PDB entry 7WT7 | electron microscopy, 3.40 A resolution | chains A and C of the 5 polymer chains in the assembly

Chain A:
Name: Spike glycoprotein
From: Severe acute respiratory syndrome coronavirus 2
Reference sequence: P0DTC2 (SPIKE_SARS2); aligned to UniProt positions 1-1270 over residues 1-1270 (the alignment contains insertions or deletions, so no single offset holds)
Amino-acid sequence (1270 residues; row label = number of the first residue in the row; note: 2 numbers in that range are skipped by the numbering (no residue carries them; nothing is unmodelled there); a row labelled like 250A-250B holds insertion residues (250A, then the next letters in order)):
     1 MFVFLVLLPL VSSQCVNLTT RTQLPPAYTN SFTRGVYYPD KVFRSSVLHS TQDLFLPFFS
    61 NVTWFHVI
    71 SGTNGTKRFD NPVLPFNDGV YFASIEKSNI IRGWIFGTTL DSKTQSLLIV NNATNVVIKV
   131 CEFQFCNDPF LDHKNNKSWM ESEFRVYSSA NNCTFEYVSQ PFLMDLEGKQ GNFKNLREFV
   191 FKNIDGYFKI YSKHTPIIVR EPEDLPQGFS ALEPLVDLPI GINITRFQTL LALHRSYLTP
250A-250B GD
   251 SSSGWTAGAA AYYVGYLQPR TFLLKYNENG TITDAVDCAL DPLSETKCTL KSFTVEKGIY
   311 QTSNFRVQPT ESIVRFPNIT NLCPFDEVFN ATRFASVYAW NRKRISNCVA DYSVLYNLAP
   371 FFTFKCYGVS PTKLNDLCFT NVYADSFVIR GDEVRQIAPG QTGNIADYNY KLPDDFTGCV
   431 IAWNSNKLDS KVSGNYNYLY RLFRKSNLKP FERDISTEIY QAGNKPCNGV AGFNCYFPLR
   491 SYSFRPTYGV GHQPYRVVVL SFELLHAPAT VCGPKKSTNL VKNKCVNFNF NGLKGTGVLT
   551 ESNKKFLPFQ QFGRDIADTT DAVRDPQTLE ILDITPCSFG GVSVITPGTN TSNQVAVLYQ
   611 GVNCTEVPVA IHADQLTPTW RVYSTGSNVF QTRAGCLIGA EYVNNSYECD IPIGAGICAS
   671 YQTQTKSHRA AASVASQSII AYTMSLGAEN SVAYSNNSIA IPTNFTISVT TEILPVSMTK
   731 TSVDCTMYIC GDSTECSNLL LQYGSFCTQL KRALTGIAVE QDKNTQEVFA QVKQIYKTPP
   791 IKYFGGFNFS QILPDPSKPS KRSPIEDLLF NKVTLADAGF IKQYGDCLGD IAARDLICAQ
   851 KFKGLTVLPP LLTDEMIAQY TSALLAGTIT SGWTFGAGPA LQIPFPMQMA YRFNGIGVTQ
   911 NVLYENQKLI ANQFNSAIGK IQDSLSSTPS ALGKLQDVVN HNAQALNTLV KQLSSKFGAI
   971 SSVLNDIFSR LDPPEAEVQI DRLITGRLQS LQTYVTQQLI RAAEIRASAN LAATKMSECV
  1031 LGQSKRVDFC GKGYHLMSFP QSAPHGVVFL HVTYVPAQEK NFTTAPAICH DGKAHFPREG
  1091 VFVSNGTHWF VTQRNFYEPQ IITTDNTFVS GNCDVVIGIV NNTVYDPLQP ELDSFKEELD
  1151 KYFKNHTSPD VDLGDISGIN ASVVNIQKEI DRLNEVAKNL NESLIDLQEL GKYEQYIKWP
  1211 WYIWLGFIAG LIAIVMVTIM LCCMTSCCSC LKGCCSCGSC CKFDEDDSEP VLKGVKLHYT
Not modelled in the structure: 1-13, 71-76, 243-250, 250A-250B, 674-685, 826-845, 1160-1270
Construct notes: variant Val67 (Ala in P0DTC2), Ile95 (Thr in P0DTC2), Asp142 (Gly in P0DTC2), Ile208 (Leu212 in P0DTC2), Asp336 (Gly339 in P0DTC2), Leu368 (Ser371 in P0DTC2), Pro370 (Ser373 in P0DTC2), Phe372 (Ser375 in P0DTC2), Asn414 (Lys417 in P0DTC2), Lys437 (Asn440 in P0DTC2), Ser443 (Gly446 in P0DTC2), Asn474 (Ser477 in P0DTC2), Lys475 (Thr478 in P0DTC2), Ala481 (Glu484 in P0DTC2), Arg490 (Gln493 in P0DTC2), Ser493 (Gly496 in P0DTC2), Arg495 (Gln498 in P0DTC2), Tyr498 (Asn501 in P0DTC2), His502 (Tyr505 in P0DTC2), Lys544 (Thr547 in P0DTC2), Gly611 (Asp614 in P0DTC2), Tyr652 (His655 in P0DTC2), Lys676 (Asn679 in P0DTC2), His678 (Pro681 in P0DTC2), Ala680 (Arg683 in P0DTC2), Ala682 (Arg685 in P0DTC2), Lys761 (Asn764 in P0DTC2), Tyr793 (Asp796 in P0DTC2), Lys853 (Asn856 in P0DTC2), His951 (Gln954 in P0DTC2), Lys966 (Asn969 in P0DTC2), Phe978 (Leu981 in P0DTC2); insertion (211-213); engineered mutation Pro814 (Phe817 in P0DTC2), Pro889 (Ala892 in P0DTC2), Pro896 (Ala899 in P0DTC2), Pro939 (Ala942 in P0DTC2), Pro983 (Lys986 in P0DTC2), Pro984 (Val987 in P0DTC2)
Cystine bridges: Cys15-Cys136, Cys131-Cys163, Cys288-Cys298, Cys333-Cys358, Cys376-Cys429, Cys388-Cys522, Cys477-Cys485, Cys614-Cys646, Cys659-Cys668, Cys735-Cys757, Cys740-Cys746, Cys1029-Cys1040, Cys1079-Cys1123
Covalently attached groups: N-acetylglucosamine (NAG) linked to Asn17, Asn61, Asn145, Asn233, Asn340, Asn600, Asn613, Asn654, Asn706, Asn714, Asn798, Asn1071, Asn1095, Asn1131
Ligand contacts: N-acetylglucosamine (NAG; 2-acetamido-2-deoxy-beta-D-glucopyranose): Arg454, Asn457, Lys459, Glu462

Chain C:
Name: Spike glycoprotein
From: Severe acute respiratory syndrome coronavirus 2
Reference sequence: P0DTC2 (SPIKE_SARS2); aligned to UniProt positions 1-1270 over residues 1-1268 (the alignment contains insertions or deletions, so no single offset holds)
Amino-acid sequence (1270 residues; each row starts with the number of its first residue; note: 2 numbers in that range are skipped by the numbering (no residue carries them; nothing is unmodelled there); a row labelled like 248A-248D holds insertion residues (248A, then the next letters in order)):
     1 MFVFLVLLPL VSSQCVNLTT RTQLPPAYTN SFTRGVYYPD KVFRSSVLHS TQDLFLPFFS
    61 NVTWFHVI
    71 SGTNGTKRFD NPVLPFNDGV YFASIEKSNI IRGWIFGTTL DSKTQSLLIV NNATNVVIKV
   131 CEFQFCNDPF LDHKNNKSWM ESEFRVYSSA NNCTFEYVSQ PFLMDLEGKQ GNFKNLREFV
   191 FKNIDGYFKI YSKHTPIIVR EPEDLPQGFS ALEPLVDLPI GINITRFQTL LALHRSYL
248A-248D TPGD
   249 SSSGWTAGAA AYYVGYLQPR TFLLKYNENG TITDAVDCAL DPLSETKCTL KSFTVEKGIY
   309 QTSNFRVQPT ESIVRFPNIT NLCPFDEVFN ATRFASVYAW NRKRISNCVA DYSVLYNLAP
   369 FFTFKCYGVS PTKLNDLCFT NVYADSFVIR GDEVRQIAPG QTGNIADYNY KLPDDFTGCV
   429 IAWNSNKLDS KVSGNYNYLY RLFRKSNLKP FERDISTEIY QAGNKPCNGV AGFNCYFPLR
   489 SYSFRPTYGV GHQPYRVVVL SFELLHAPAT VCGPKKSTNL VKNKCVNFNF NGLKGTGVLT
   549 ESNKKFLPFQ QFGRDIADTT DAVRDPQTLE ILDITPCSFG GVSVITPGTN TSNQVAVLYQ
   609 GVNCTEVPVA IHADQLTPTW RVYSTGSNVF QTRAGCLIGA EYVNNSYECD IPIGAGICAS
   669 YQTQTKSHRA AASVASQSII AYTMSLGAEN SVAYSNNSIA IPTNFTISVT TEILPVSMTK
   729 TSVDCTMYIC GDSTECSNLL LQYGSFCTQL KRALTGIAVE QDKNTQEVFA QVKQIYKTPP
   789 IKYFGGFNFS QILPDPSKPS KRSPIEDLLF NKVTLADAGF IKQYGDCLGD IAARDLICAQ
   849 KFKGLTVLPP LLTDEMIAQY TSALLAGTIT SGWTFGAGPA LQIPFPMQMA YRFNGIGVTQ
   909 NVLYENQKLI ANQFNSAIGK IQDSLSSTPS ALGKLQDVVN HNAQALNTLV KQLSSKFGAI
   969 SSVLNDIFSR LDPPEAEVQI DRLITGRLQS LQTYVTQQLI RAAEIRASAN LAATKMSECV
  1029 LGQSKRVDFC GKGYHLMSFP QSAPHGVVFL HVTYVPAQEK NFTTAPAICH DGKAHFPREG
  1089 VFVSNGTHWF VTQRNFYEPQ IITTDNTFVS GNCDVVIGIV NNTVYDPLQP ELDSFKEELD
  1149 KYFKNHTSPD VDLGDISGIN ASVVNIQKEI DRLNEVAKNL NESLIDLQEL GKYEQYIKWP
  1209 WYIWLGFIAG LIAIVMVTIM LCCMTSCCSC LKGCCSCGSC CKFDEDDSEP VLKGVKLHYT
Not modelled in the structure: 1-13, 71-76, 243-248, 248A-248D, 672-683, 824-843, 1158-1268
Construct notes: variant Val67 (Ala in P0DTC2), Ile95 (Thr in P0DTC2), Asp142 (Gly in P0DTC2), Ile208 (Leu212 in P0DTC2), Asp334 (Gly339 in P0DTC2), Leu366 (Ser371 in P0DTC2), Pro368 (Ser373 in P0DTC2), Phe370 (Ser375 in P0DTC2), Asn412 (Lys417 in P0DTC2), Lys435 (Asn440 in P0DTC2), Ser441 (Gly446 in P0DTC2), Asn472 (Ser477 in P0DTC2), Lys473 (Thr478 in P0DTC2), Ala479 (Glu484 in P0DTC2), Arg488 (Gln493 in P0DTC2), Ser491 (Gly496 in P0DTC2), Arg493 (Gln498 in P0DTC2), Tyr496 (Asn501 in P0DTC2), His500 (Tyr505 in P0DTC2), Lys542 (Thr547 in P0DTC2), Gly609 (Asp614 in P0DTC2), Tyr650 (His655 in P0DTC2), Lys674 (Asn679 in P0DTC2), His676 (Pro681 in P0DTC2), Ala678 (Arg683 in P0DTC2), Ala680 (Arg685 in P0DTC2), Lys759 (Asn764 in P0DTC2), Tyr791 (Asp796 in P0DTC2), Lys851 (Asn856 in P0DTC2), His949 (Gln954 in P0DTC2), Lys964 (Asn969 in P0DTC2), Phe976 (Leu981 in P0DTC2); insertion (211-213); engineered mutation Pro812 (Phe817 in P0DTC2), Pro887 (Ala892 in P0DTC2), Pro894 (Ala899 in P0DTC2), Pro937 (Ala942 in P0DTC2), Pro981 (Lys986 in P0DTC2), Pro982 (Val987 in P0DTC2)
Cystine bridges: Cys15-Cys136, Cys131-Cys163, Cys286-Cys296, Cys331-Cys356, Cys374-Cys427, Cys386-Cys520, Cys475-Cys483, Cys612-Cys644, Cys657-Cys666, Cys733-Cys755, Cys738-Cys744, Cys1027-Cys1038, Cys1077-Cys1121
Covalently attached groups: N-acetylglucosamine (NAG) linked to Asn17, Asn61, Asn122, Asn145, Asn233, Asn326, Asn338, Asn598, Asn611, Asn652, Asn704, Asn712, Asn796, Asn1069, Asn1093, Asn1129
Ligand contacts: N-acetylglucosamine (NAG; 2-acetamido-2-deoxy-beta-D-glucopyranose): Ile789, Lys790, Tyr791, Phe792

Chain A / chain C interface:
Contacting residue pairs (152; chain A residue first):
  Gln311(A) - Lys759(C)  hydrogen bond
  Asn314(A) - Asp732(C)  hydrogen bond
  Arg316(A) - Met735(C)  hydrogen bond
  Arg352(A) - Tyr197(C)  hydrogen bond
  Arg352(A) - Pro229(C)
  Gly378(A) - Arg978(C)
  Val379(A) - Arg978(C)
  Ser380(A) - Arg978(C)  hydrogen bond (backbone-backbone)
  Ser380(A) - Leu979(C)
  Ser380(A) - Asp980(C)
  Lys383(A) - Phe976(C)  hydrogen bond (side chain-backbone)
  Lys383(A) - Ser977(C)
  Lys383(A) - Leu979(C)  hydrogen bond (side chain-backbone)
  Lys383(A) - Asp980(C)
  Leu387(A) - Arg978(C)
  Tyr393(A) - Tyr197(C)
  Tyr393(A) - Pro229(C)
  Asp402(A) - Tyr375(C)
  Gly413(A) - Thr380(C)
  Asn414(A) - Thr380(C)  hydrogen bond
  Phe453(A) - Tyr364(C)  hydrophobic
  Pro460(A) - Asp195(C)
  Pro460(A) - Gly196(C)
  Phe461(A) - Asp195(C)
  Phe461(A) - Gly196(C)
  Phe461(A) - Gly231(C)
  Arg463(A) - Ile230(C)  hydrogen bond (side chain-backbone)
  Arg463(A) - Gly231(C)  hydrogen bond (backbone-backbone)
  Ile465(A) - Gln115(C)
  Phe483(A) - Asn365(C)
  Asn484(A) - Asn365(C)
  Tyr486(A) - Tyr364(C)  hydrogen bond (side chain-backbone)
  Tyr486(A) - Asn365(C)  hydrogen bond
  Arg490(A) - Phe369(C)
  Arg490(A) - Phe370(C)  hydrogen bond (side chain-backbone)
  Thr497(A) - Gln409(C)
  Tyr498(A) - Lys373(C)
  His502(A) - Lys373(C)
  His502(A) - Cys374(C)
  His502(A) - Tyr375(C)
  Leu515(A) - Asp974(C)
  His516(A) - Lys41(C)
  Lys544(A) - Asn973(C)  hydrogen bond (backbone-side chain)
  Gly545(A) - Asn973(C)
  Lys554(A) - Phe43(C)
  Lys555(A) - Phe43(C)
  Phe556(A) - Phe43(C)  hydrophobic
  Phe559(A) - Lys41(C)
  Phe559(A) - Pro224(C)  hydrophobic
  Gln560(A) - Lys41(C)
  Gln560(A) - Val42(C)  hydrogen bond (side chain-backbone)
  Gln560(A) - Phe43(C)
  Phe562(A) - Val42(C)
  Phe562(A) - Phe43(C)  hydrogen bond (backbone-backbone)
  Gly563(A) - Phe43(C)
  Arg564(A) - Val42(C)
  Arg564(A) - Phe43(C)  hydrogen bond (backbone-backbone)
  Asp565(A) - Gln848(C)  hydrogen bond
  Ile566(A) - Gln848(C)
  Ile566(A) - Lys959(C)
  Ile566(A) - Ser962(C)  hydrogen bond (backbone-side chain)
  Ala567(A) - Lys851(C)
  Ala567(A) - Leu961(C)
  Ala567(A) - Ser962(C)  hydrogen bond (backbone-side chain)
  Asp568(A) - Ser962(C)
  Asp568(A) - Val971(C)
  Pro586(A) - Phe850(C)
  Phe589(A) - Met735(C)  hydrophobic
  Phe589(A) - Phe850(C)
  Gln610(A) - Leu856(C)
  Arg643(A) - Thr861(C)
  Ala644(A) - Pro857(C)  hydrophobic
  Pro662(A) - Leu859(C)  hydrophobic
  Ala665(A) - Pro858(C)  hydrogen bond (backbone-backbone)
  Ala665(A) - Leu859(C)  hydrogen bond (backbone-backbone)
  Ala665(A) - Thr861(C)
  Gly666(A) - Leu859(C)  hydrogen bond (backbone-backbone)
  Met694(A) - Met864(C)  hydrophobic
  Leu696(A) - Lys781(C)
  Leu696(A) - Ile783(C)  hydrophobic
  Leu696(A) - Met864(C)  hydrophobic
  Leu696(A) - Gln867(C)
  Leu696(A) - Tyr868(C)
  Gly697(A) - Lys781(C)
  Ala698(A) - Gln782(C)
  Ala698(A) - Ile783(C)
  Glu699(A) - Ile783(C)
  Asn700(A) - Gln782(C)
  Asn700(A) - Ile783(C)  hydrogen bond (backbone-backbone)
  Asn700(A) - Tyr784(C)
  Asn700(A) - Lys785(C)  hydrogen bond (backbone-backbone)
  Val702(A) - Tyr784(C)  hydrophobic
  Val702(A) - Thr878(C)
  Ala703(A) - Gln890(C)
  Tyr704(A) - Tyr791(C)
  Tyr704(A) - Phe792(C)
  Tyr704(A) - Thr878(C)
  Tyr704(A) - Pro892(C)  hydrophobic
  Tyr704(A) - Phe893(C)  hydrogen bond (side chain-backbone)
  Tyr704(A) - Pro894(C)
  Ser705(A) - Pro892(C)
  Asn706(A) - Pro892(C)
  Ser708(A) - Gln890(C)  hydrogen bond
  Ser708(A) - Ile891(C)
  Ser708(A) - Pro892(C)
  Ile709(A) - Gln890(C)
  Ile709(A) - Ile891(C)  hydrophobic
  Ala710(A) - Leu889(C)
  Ala710(A) - Gln890(C)  hydrogen bond (backbone-backbone)
  Pro712(A) - Leu889(C)
  Gln962(A) - Phe754(C)
  Gln962(A) - Gln757(C)
  Ser965(A) - Gln750(C)
  Ser965(A) - Gly752(C)
  Lys966(A) - Gln750(C)
  Phe967(A) - Gln750(C)  hydrogen bond (backbone-backbone)
  Phe967(A) - Tyr751(C)
  Phe967(A) - Phe754(C)  hydrophobic
  Gly968(A) - Glu985(C)
  Arg992(A) - Glu985(C)  salt bridge
  Arg992(A) - Asp989(C)  salt bridge
  Gln999(A) - Gln997(C)
  Thr1003(A) - Gln1000(C)  hydrogen bond
  Gln1007(A) - Leu1007(C)
  Glu1014(A) - Arg1014(C)  salt bridge
  Lys1035(A) - Lys1033(C)
  Arg1036(A) - Thr1022(C)
  Arg1036(A) - Glu1026(C)  salt bridge
  Arg1036(A) - Arg1034(C)
  Val1037(A) - Ser1025(C)  hydrogen bond (backbone-side chain)
  Asp1038(A) - Ser1025(C)
  Lys1042(A) - Lys781(C)
  Tyr1044(A) - Ala885(C)  hydrophobic
  Val1065(A) - Gly886(C)
  Pro1066(A) - Ala885(C)
  Pro1066(A) - Pro887(C)
  Glu1069(A) - Pro887(C)
  Glu1069(A) - Leu889(C)
  Thr1074(A) - Met895(C)
  Phe1086(A) - Gln908(C)
  Phe1086(A) - Tyr912(C)  hydrophobic
  Pro1087(A) - Gln908(C)
  Gly1090(A) - Tyr899(C)  hydrogen bond (backbone-side chain)
  Val1091(A) - Tyr899(C)
  Arg1104(A) - Tyr899(C)  hydrogen bond
  Phe1118(A) - Thr907(C)
  Ser1120(A) - Asn909(C)  hydrogen bond
  Val1125(A) - Glu913(C)
  Val1126(A) - Tyr912(C)  hydrophobic
  Phe1153(A) - Phe1151(C)  hydrophobic
  His1156(A) - His1154(C)
  Thr1157(A) - His1154(C)
Also at the interface, not in a pair above, chain A (121 interface residues in all): Gln406, Thr412, Leu452, Glu462, Ser466, Ser491, Ser493, Arg495, Leu514, Leu543, Thr569, Ile663, Gly664, Ser701, Asn707, Gln954, Thr958, Ile1010, Gly1043, Ala1067, Asn1071, Pro1076, Leu1142, Lys1146, Leu1149
Also at the interface, not in a pair above, chain C (112 interface residues in all): Ser45, Lys113, Glu223, Ile232, Asn233, Asn277, Thr371, Ser378, Lys381, Arg403, Thr734, Ser753, Arg760, Pro787, Gly793, Ile877, Trp881, Ala888, Pro981, Val986, Ile1008, Glu1106, Leu1140, Phe1143, Leu1147

In short:
The interface between chain A and chain C involves 121 residues on one side and 112 on the other; the contacts
include 34 hydrogen bonds and 4 salt bridges. Among the polar pairs are Arg992(A)-Glu985(C),
Arg992(A)-Asp989(C) and Glu1014(A)-Arg1014(C). Ligands of chain A: N-acetylglucosamine.
Both chains are Spike glycoprotein (Severe acute respiratory syndrome coronavirus 2). Entry 7WT7 (SARS-CoV-2
Omicron variant spike in complex with Fab 9A8 (State 1)) was determined by electron microscopy together with
7WT8 and 7WT9 from the same study.
